PDB entry 9C8Y | X-ray diffraction, 1.80 A resolution | chain A

[Chain A]
Molecule: landiscernin
From: Methylorubrum extorquens
Reference sequence: C5B159 (C5B159_METEA); residue numbers follow UniProt; this construct covers 32-92
Amino-acid sequence (61 residues; row label = number of the first residue in the row):
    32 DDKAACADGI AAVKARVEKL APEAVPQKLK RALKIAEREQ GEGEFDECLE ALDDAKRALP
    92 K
Not modelled in the structure: 92
Disulfides: C37-C79
Metal / ion sites: cerium (III) ion: E70, E73, E75

[In short]
E70, E73 and E75 coordinate a cerium (III) ion ion.
Chain A is landiscernin (Methylorubrum extorquens); the structure, X-ray crystal structure of Methylorubrum
extorquens Ce(III)-bound LanD, was determined by X-ray diffraction, deposited together with 9C8W, 9C8X, 9C8Z
and 9C90.
